Entry 1R53 (X-ray diffraction, 2.20 A resolution); this record covers chain A.

[Chain A]
Molecule: Chorismate synthase
Source organism: Saccharomyces cerevisiae
Notes: EC 4.2.3.5
UniProtKB: P28777 (AROC_YEAST); numbering as in UniProt (aligned over 1-376)
Amino-acid sequence (382 residues; each row starts with the number of its first residue):
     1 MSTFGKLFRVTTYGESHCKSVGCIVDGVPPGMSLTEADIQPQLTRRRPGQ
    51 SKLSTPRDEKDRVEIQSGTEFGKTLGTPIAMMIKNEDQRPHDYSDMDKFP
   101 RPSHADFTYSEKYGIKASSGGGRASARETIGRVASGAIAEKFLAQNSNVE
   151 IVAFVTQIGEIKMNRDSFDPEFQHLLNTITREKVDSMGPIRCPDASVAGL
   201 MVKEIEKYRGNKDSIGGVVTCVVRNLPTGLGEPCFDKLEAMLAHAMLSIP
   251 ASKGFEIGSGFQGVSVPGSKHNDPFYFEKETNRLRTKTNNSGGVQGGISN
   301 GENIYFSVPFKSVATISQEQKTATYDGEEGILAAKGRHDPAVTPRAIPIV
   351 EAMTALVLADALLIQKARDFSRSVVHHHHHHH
Disordered / not traced: 49-60, 86-126, 277-284, 314-336, 372-382
Differences from the reference sequence: expression tag (377-382)
Curated features (UniProtKB/Swiss-Prot):
  - active site: His17, His104, Asp339
  - modified residue: Ser2 (N-acetylserine)
From the paper describing this entry:
  - conformationally variable residues (order/disorder transition): Gly49 to Lys60, Glu86 to Ala126, Phe277 to Leu284, Ala314 to Gly336

[Summary]
Curated annotation (UniProt) lists 3 active-site residues. The paper reports conformational variability at
Gly49, Glu86 and Phe277 among others.
Chain A is Chorismate synthase (Saccharomyces cerevisiae); the structure, Crystal structure of the
bifunctional chorismate synthase from Saccharomyces cerevisiae, was determined by X-ray diffraction together
with 1R52 from the same study.
